Entry 5FG7 (X-ray diffraction, 2.70 A resolution); this record covers chains B and C of the 28 polymer chains in the assembly.

# Chain B
Molecule: Proteasome subunit alpha type-3
From: Saccharomyces cerevisiae S288c
Notes: EC 3.4.25.1
Reference sequence: P23638 (PSA3_YEAST); residues 0-257 here correspond to UniProt positions 1-258 (UniProt number = residue number + 1)
Amino-acid sequence (258 residues; each row starts with the number of its first residue; numbering starts at 0):
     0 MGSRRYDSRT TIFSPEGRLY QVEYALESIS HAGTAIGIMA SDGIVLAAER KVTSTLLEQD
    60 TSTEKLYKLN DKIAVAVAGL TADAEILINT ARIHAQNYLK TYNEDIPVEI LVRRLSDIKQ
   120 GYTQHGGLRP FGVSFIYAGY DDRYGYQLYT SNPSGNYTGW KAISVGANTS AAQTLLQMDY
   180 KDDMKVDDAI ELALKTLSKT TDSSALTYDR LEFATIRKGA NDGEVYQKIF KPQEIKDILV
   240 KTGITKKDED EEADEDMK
Disordered / not traced: 0, 245-257
Curated features (UniProtKB/Swiss-Prot):
  - cross-link (Glycyl lysine isopeptide (Lys-Gly)): Lys99 (interchain with G-Cter in ubiquitin), Lys198 (interchain with G-Cter in ubiquitin), Lys230 (interchain with G-Cter in ubiquitin)

# Chain C
Molecule: Proteasome subunit alpha type-4
From: Saccharomyces cerevisiae S288c
Notes: EC 3.4.25.1
Reference sequence: P40303 (PSA4_YEAST); residues -1 to 252 here correspond to UniProt positions 1-254 (UniProt number = residue number + 2)
Amino-acid sequence (254 residues; each row starts with the number of its first residue; numbers below 1 keep their minus sign (Met-1 is residue -1)):
    -1 MSGYDRALSI FSPDGHIFQV EYALEAVKRG TCAVGVKGKN CVVLGCERRS TLKLQDTRIT
    59 PSKVSKIDSH VVLSFSGLNA DSRILIEKAR VEAQSHRLTL EDPVTVEYLT RYVAGVQQRY
   119 TQSGGVRPFG VSTLIAGFDP RDDEPKLYQT EPSGIYSSWS AQTIGRNSKT VREFLEKNYD
   179 RKEPPATVEE CVKLTVRSLL EVVQTGAKNI EITVVKPDSD IVALSSEEIN QYVTQIEQEK
   239 QEQQEQDKKK KSNH
Disordered / not traced: -1 to 0, 241-252
Curated features (UniProtKB/Swiss-Prot):
  - modified residue: Thr58 (Phosphothreonine)

# Interface between chain B and chain C
Pairs across the interface (77):
  Arg3(B) - Arg4(C)  hydrogen bond (backbone-side chain)
  Asp6(B) - Tyr2(C)  hydrogen bond
  Asp6(B) - Arg4(C)  salt bridge
  Arg8(B) - Arg4(C)
  Thr10(B) - Leu6(C)
  Thr10(B) - Arg125(C)
  Ile11(B) - Leu6(C)  hydrophobic
  Ile11(B) - Gln17(C)
  Phe12(B) - Gln17(C)
  Phe12(B) - Tyr20(C)  hydrophobic
  Phe12(B) - Ala21(C)  hydrophobic
  Phe12(B) - Ala24(C)  hydrophobic
  Phe12(B) - Leu76(C)  hydrophobic
  Phe12(B) - Arg125(C)
  Phe12(B) - Pro126(C)
  Phe12(B) - Gly128(C)
  Ser13(B) - Tyr20(C)
  Pro14(B) - Tyr20(C)  hydrophobic
  Pro14(B) - Glu23(C)
  Glu15(B) - Glu23(C)
  Glu15(B) - Arg27(C)  hydrogen bond (backbone-side chain)
  Gly16(B) - Tyr20(C)
  Gly16(B) - Glu23(C)
  Gly16(B) - Ala24(C)
  Gly16(B) - Arg27(C)
  Arg17(B) - Arg27(C)
  Leu18(B) - Arg125(C)
  Met38(B) - Asp54(C)
  Met38(B) - Arg56(C)
  Arg112(B) - Arg81(C)
  Ser115(B) - Arg81(C)  hydrogen bond (backbone-side chain)
  Asp116(B) - Arg81(C)  salt bridge
  Gln119(B) - Ala78(C)
  Gln119(B) - Asp79(C)
  Gln119(B) - Ile82(C)
  Gln119(B) - Arg125(C)
  Thr122(B) - Arg125(C)  hydrogen bond (backbone-side chain)
  Gln123(B) - Tyr118(C)
  Gln123(B) - Gly123(C)
  Gln123(B) - Val124(C)
  Gln123(B) - Arg125(C)  hydrogen bond (backbone-backbone)
  Gln123(B) - Pro126(C)
  Gln123(B) - Phe127(C)
  His124(B) - Gly123(C)
  His124(B) - Val124(C)
  Gly125(B) - Tyr2(C)
  Gly125(B) - Gly123(C)
  Gly126(B) - Tyr2(C)
  Tyr143(B) - Arg56(C)  hydrogen bond (backbone-side chain)
  Tyr143(B) - Ile57(C)  hydrophobic
  Tyr145(B) - Arg56(C)  hydrogen bond (backbone-side chain)
  Gln146(B) - Ile57(C)
  Leu147(B) - Ile57(C)
  Tyr148(B) - Ile57(C)
  Ser153(B) - Ala78(C)
  Gly154(B) - Ala78(C)
  Gly154(B) - Arg81(C)  hydrogen bond (backbone-side chain)
  Asn155(B) - Asn77(C)  hydrogen bond
  Asn155(B) - Ala78(C)
  Tyr156(B) - Pro59(C)  hydrophobic
  Tyr156(B) - Arg81(C)
  Gly158(B) - Gln53(C)
  Gly158(B) - Asp54(C)  hydrogen bond (backbone-backbone)
  Gly158(B) - Ile57(C)
  Gly158(B) - Thr58(C)  hydrogen bond (backbone-side chain)
  Trp159(B) - Leu50(C)  hydrophobic
  Trp159(B) - Lys51(C)
  Trp159(B) - Leu52(C)
  Trp159(B) - Gln53(C)
  Trp159(B) - Asp54(C)
  Lys160(B) - Leu52(C)  hydrogen bond (backbone-backbone)
  Lys160(B) - Gln53(C)
  Lys160(B) - Asp54(C)
  Ala161(B) - Leu52(C)
  Gln172(B) - Leu52(C)
  Leu175(B) - Leu52(C)  hydrophobic
  Gln176(B) - Leu52(C)
Also at the interface, not in a pair above, chain B (41 interface residues in all): Glu108, Thr157, Tyr179

# Summary
The interface between chain B and chain C involves 41 residues on one side and 31 on the other, with 13
hydrogen bonds and 2 salt bridges. Polar contacts include Asp6(B)-Arg4(C), Asp116(B)-Arg81(C) and
Arg3(B)-Arg4(C).
Chain B is Proteasome subunit alpha type-3 and chain C is Proteasome subunit alpha type-4, both from
Saccharomyces cerevisiae S288c; the structure, Yeast 20S proteasome beta2-T1A mutant, was determined by X-ray
diffraction (same publication as 5CZ4, 5CZ5, 5CZ6, 5CZ7, 5CZ8, 5CZ9 and 16 further entries).
